Entry 5CL8 (X-ray diffraction, 1.38 A resolution); this record covers chains A and B of the 3 polymer chains in the assembly.

== Chain A ==
Molecule: AlkD
Source organism: Bacillus cereus
Notes: EC 3.2.2.-
Reference sequence: R8GWR7 (R8GWR7_BACCE); residue numbers follow UniProt; this construct covers 1-237
Sequence (241 residues; numbered -3 to 237; the number before each row is that of its first residue; numbers below 1 keep their minus sign (Gly-3 is residue -3)):
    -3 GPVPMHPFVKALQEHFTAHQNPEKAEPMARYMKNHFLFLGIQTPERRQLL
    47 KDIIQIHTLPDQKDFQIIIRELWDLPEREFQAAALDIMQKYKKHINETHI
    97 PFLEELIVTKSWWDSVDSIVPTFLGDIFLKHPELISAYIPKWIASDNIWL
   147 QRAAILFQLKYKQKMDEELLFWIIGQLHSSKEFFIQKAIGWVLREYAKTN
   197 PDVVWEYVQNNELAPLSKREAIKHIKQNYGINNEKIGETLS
Unresolved in the structure: -3 to -2, 230-237
Sequence notes: expression tag (-3 to 0)
What the authors report for this chain:
  - catalytic residues: Trp109, Trp187 (from molecular simulation)

== Chain B ==
Molecule: 12-nt DNA strand
Sequence (12 nucleotides; row label = number of the first residue in the row):
     1 CCCGAXAGTCCG
Modified / non-standard residues: ORP (2-deoxy-5-phosphono-ribose) at position 6
Residues lining bound ligands: 3-deaza-3-methyladenine (54K; 7-methyl-3H-imidazo[4,5-c]pyridin-4-amine): DA5, ORP_6, DA7

== How chain A and chain B interact ==
Pairs across the interface - 20 pairs, chain A then chain B:
  Tyr27(A) - DA7(B)  hydrogen bond to the base
  Tyr27(A) - DG8(B)  sugar contact
  Lys29(A) - DG8(B)  salt bridge to the phosphate
  Lys29(A) - DT9(B)  phosphate contact
  Trp109(A) - ORP_6(B)  base contact
  Trp109(A) - DA7(B)  hydrogen bond to the phosphate
  Asp113(A) - ORP_6(B)  base contact
  Arg148(A) - ORP_6(B)  base contact
  Arg148(A) - DA7(B)  salt bridge to the phosphate
  Phe179(A) - DA7(B)  phosphate contact
  Phe180(A) - DA7(B)  phosphate contact
  Lys183(A) - ORP_6(B)  base contact
  Lys183(A) - DA7(B)  salt bridge to the phosphate
  Trp187(A) - DA5(B)  phosphate contact
  Trp187(A) - ORP_6(B)  base contact
  Arg190(A) - DA5(B)  hydrogen bond to the phosphate
  Arg190(A) - ORP_6(B)  base contact
  Lys194(A) - DG4(B)  phosphate contact
  Lys194(A) - DA5(B)  salt bridge to the phosphate
  His220(A) - DA5(B)  salt bridge to the phosphate
Interface residues without a listed pair, chain A (15 interface residues in all): Trp108, Glu191, Lys219

== Summary ==
15 residues of chain A face 6 of chain B across their interface, with 3 hydrogen bonds and 5 salt bridges.
Among the polar pairs are Tyr27(A)-DA7(B), Trp109(A)-DA7(B) and Arg190(A)-DA5(B). Ligands of chain B:
3-deaza-3-methyladenine. From the paper: catalytic residues Trp109(A) and Trp187(A).
Chain A is AlkD (Bacillus cereus) and chain B is a 12-nt DNA strand; the structure, Alkylpurine DNA
glycosylase AlkD bound to DNA containing an abasic site and a free nucleobase (100% ..., was determined by
X-ray diffraction together with 5CL3, 5CL4, 5CL5, 5CL6, 5CL7, 5CL9 and 5 further entries from the same study.
